PDB entry 4V1A | electron microscopy, 3.40 A resolution | chains b and k of the 23 polymer chains in the assembly

# Chain b
Name: Mitoribosomal protein ML38, MRPL38
Organism: Sus scrofa
Reference sequence: F1RW03 (F1RW03_PIG); residue numbers follow UniProt; this construct covers 1-380
Chain sequence (380 residues; row label = number of the first residue in the row):
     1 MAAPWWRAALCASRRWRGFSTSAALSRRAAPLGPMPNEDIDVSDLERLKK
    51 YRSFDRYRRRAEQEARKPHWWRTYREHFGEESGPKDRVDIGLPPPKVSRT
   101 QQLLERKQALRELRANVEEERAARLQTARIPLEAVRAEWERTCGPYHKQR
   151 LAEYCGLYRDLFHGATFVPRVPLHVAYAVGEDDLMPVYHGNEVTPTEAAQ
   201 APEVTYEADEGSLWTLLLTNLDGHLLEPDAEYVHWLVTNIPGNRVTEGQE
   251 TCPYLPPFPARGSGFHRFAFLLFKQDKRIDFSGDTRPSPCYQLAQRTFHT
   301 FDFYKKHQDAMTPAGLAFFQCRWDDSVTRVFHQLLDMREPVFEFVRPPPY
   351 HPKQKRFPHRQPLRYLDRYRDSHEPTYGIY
Disordered / not traced: 1-26

# Chain k
Name: Mitoribosomal protein ML48, MRPL48
Organism: Sus scrofa
Chain sequence (212 residues; row label = number of the first residue in the row):
     1 MNGALGKALCLRNDTVLKQALSLIRVRASGESPICSAGGILLSTSRHYRS
    51 KPTHGIGRYKHLVKAQEPKKKKGKVEVRPINLGTDYEYGVLNIHLIAYDM
   101 ALAESYAQYVHNLCNHLAIKVEESYAMPTKTMEVLQLQEQGSKMFLDAVL
   151 TTHERVVQISGLSATFAEIFLEIIHSNLPEGVKLSVREHTEEDFKGRFKA
   201 RPELEELLAKLN
Disordered / not traced: 1-47, 67-76, 139-143, 194-212

# How chain b and chain k interact
Pairs across the interface (23; chain b residue first):
  R27(b) - R49(k)
  R27(b) - S50(k)
  R28(b) - H54(k)  hydrogen bond
  A29(b) - S50(k)
  A29(b) - P52(k)  hydrophobic
  P31(b) - P52(k)
  M35(b) - P52(k)
  M35(b) - I56(k)  hydrophobic
  P36(b) - I56(k)
  N37(b) - R58(k)
  N37(b) - L62(k)
  I40(b) - L62(k)  hydrophobic
  V42(b) - H61(k)
  L45(b) - H61(k)
  L45(b) - L62(k)
  L45(b) - K64(k)
  E46(b) - K120(k)  salt bridge
  E46(b) - E122(k)
  R47(b) - K120(k)
  W70(b) - P52(k)
  W70(b) - T53(k)
  W71(b) - T53(k)
  W71(b) - I56(k)  hydrophobic
Interface residues without a listed pair, chain b (17 interface residues in all): A30, L32, D44
Interface residues without a listed pair, chain k (14 interface residues in all): K51, V63

# In short
17 residues of chain b and 14 residues of chain k are in contact, with 1 hydrogen bond and 1 salt bridge.
Polar pairs include E46(b)-K120(k) and R28(b)-H54(k).
Chain b is Mitoribosomal protein ML38, MRPL38 and chain k is Mitoribosomal protein ML48, MRPL48, both from Sus
scrofa; the structure, Structure of the large subunit of the mammalian mitoribosome, part 2 of 2, was
determined by electron microscopy.
